4EBA - chains B and G of the 3 polymer chains in the assembly; structure by X-ray diffraction, 3.30 A resolution.

# Chain B
Molecule: mRNA 3'-end-processing protein RNA14
Source organism: Kluyveromyces lactis
UniProtKB: Q6CII8 (RNA14_KLULA); numbering as in UniProt (aligned over 18-661)
Chain sequence (645 residues; row label = number of the first residue in the row):
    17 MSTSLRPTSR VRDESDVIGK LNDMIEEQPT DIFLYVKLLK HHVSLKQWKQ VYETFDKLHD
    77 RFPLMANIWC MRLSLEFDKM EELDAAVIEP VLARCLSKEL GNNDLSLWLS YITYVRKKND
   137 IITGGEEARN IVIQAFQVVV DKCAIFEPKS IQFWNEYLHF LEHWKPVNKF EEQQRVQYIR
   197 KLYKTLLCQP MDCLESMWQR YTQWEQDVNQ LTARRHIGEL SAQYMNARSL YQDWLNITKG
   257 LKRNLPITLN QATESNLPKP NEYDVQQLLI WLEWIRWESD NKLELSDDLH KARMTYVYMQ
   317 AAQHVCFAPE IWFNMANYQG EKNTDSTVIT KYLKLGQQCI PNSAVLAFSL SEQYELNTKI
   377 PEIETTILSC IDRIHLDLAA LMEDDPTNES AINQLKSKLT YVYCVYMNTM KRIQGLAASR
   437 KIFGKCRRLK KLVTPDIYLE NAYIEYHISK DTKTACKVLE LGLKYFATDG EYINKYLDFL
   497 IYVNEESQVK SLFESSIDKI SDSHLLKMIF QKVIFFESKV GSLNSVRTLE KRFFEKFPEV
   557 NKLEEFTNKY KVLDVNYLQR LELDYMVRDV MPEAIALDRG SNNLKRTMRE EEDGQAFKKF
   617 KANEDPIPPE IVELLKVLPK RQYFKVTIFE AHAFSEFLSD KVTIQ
Unresolved in the structure: 17-22, 96-97, 583-661
Sequence notes: expression tag (17)

# Chain G
Molecule: Rna15
Source organism: Kluyveromyces lactis
UniProtKB: Q6CKN2 (Q6CKN2_KLULA); residues 105-258 here = UniProt positions 105-258
Chain sequence (174 residues; numbered 85 to 258; the number before each row is that of its first residue):
    85 MGSSHHHHHH SSGLVPRGSH MVEDVKFPWL PVGVDVNINM TTPAMCISSE LGKLQKDQQM
   145 ALLKVIQHFC KDDKETFVAL LEEAPQLSYA IAELLLSNGV CSVDQLTQLA MASKQRPEEQ
   205 TDNTVEDGLD EEKVDLLRQV LQLQDSDIAM LPQDEKMAVW ELKQRAMKGE FGHL
Unresolved in the structure: 85-111, 157-158, 195-258
Sequence notes: expression tag (85-104)

# Chain B / chain G interface
Pairs across the interface (10):
  Pro23(B) with Trp113(G)
  Thr24(B) with Trp113(G)
  Glu43(B) with Trp113(G)
  Thr381(B) with Asp119(G)
  Leu392(B) with Pro112(G); Trp113(G), hydrophobic
  Ala395(B) with Trp113(G)
  Lys441(B) with Glu167(G), salt bridge
  Arg444(B) with Glu166(G); Glu167(G), salt bridge
Other interface residues (no listed pair), chain B (11 interface residues in all): Pro377, Asp388, Ala396
Other interface residues (no listed pair), chain G (7 interface residues in all): Val116, Ile122

# Overview
Chain B and chain G form an interface of 11 and 7 residues respectively, with 2 salt bridges. Polar pairs
include Lys441(B)-Glu167(G) and Arg444(B)-Glu167(G).
Here chain B is mRNA 3'-end-processing protein RNA14 and chain G is Rna15, both from Kluyveromyces lactis.
Entry 4EBA (Crystal structure of the Rna14-Rna15 complex) was determined by X-ray diffraction together with
4E85 from the same study.
